1UPM - chains B and L of the 16 polymer chains in the assembly; structure by X-ray diffraction, 2.30 A resolution.

Chain B (and L):
Name: Ribulose bisphosphate carboxylase large chain
Organism: Spinacia oleracea
Notes: EC 4.1.1.39; chain L of this document is another copy of the same molecule, construct and numbering; everything in this record applies to it too
Reference sequence: P00875 (RBL_SPIOL); residue numbers follow UniProt; this construct covers 1-475
Sequence (475 residues; numbered 1 to 475; the number before each row is that of its first residue):
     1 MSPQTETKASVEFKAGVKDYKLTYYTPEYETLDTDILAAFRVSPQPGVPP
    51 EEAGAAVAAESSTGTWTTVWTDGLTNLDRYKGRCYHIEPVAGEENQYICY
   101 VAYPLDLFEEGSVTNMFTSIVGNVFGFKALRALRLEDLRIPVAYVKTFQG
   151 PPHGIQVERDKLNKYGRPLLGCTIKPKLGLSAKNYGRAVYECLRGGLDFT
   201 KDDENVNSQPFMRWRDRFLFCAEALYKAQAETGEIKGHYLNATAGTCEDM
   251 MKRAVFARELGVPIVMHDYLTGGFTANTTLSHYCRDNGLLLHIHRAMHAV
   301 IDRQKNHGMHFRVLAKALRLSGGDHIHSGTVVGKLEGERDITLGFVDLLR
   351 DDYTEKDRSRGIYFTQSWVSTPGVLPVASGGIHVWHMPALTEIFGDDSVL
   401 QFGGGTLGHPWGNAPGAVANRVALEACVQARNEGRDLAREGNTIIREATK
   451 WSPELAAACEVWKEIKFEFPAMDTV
Unresolved in the structure: 1-8
Modified / non-standard residues: K201 (lysine nz-carboxylic acid; KCX)
Curated features (UniProtKB/Swiss-Prot):
  - active site (Proton acceptor): K175, H294
  - binding site (substrate): T65, N123, T173, K177, E204, H294, R295, H327, K334, S379, G381, G403, G404
  - binding site (Mg(2+)): K201, D203, E204
  - site: K14 (Not N6-methylated), K334 (Transition state stabilizer)
  - modified residue: P3 (N-acetylproline), K201 (N6-carboxylysine)
Bound ions: Ca2+: K201, D203, E204 (together with 2-carboxyarabinitol-1,5-diphosphate)
Residues lining bound ligands:
  - 2-carboxyarabinitol-1,5-diphosphate (CAP), molecule 1: E60, T65, W66, N123
  - 2-carboxyarabinitol-1,5-diphosphate (CAP), molecule 2: T173, K175, K177, K201, D203, E204, H294, R295, H298, H327, K334, L335, S379, G380, G381, Q401, F402, G403, G404

Interface between chain B and chain L:
Inter-chain disulfides: C247(B)-C247(L)
Residue-residue contacts - 253 pairs, chain B then chain L:
  F13(B) with G408(L); H409(L); P410(L), hydrophobic
  A15(B) with G408(L)
  G16(B) with V461(L)
  V17(B) with I465(L), hydrophobic
  Q45(B) with F469(L); P470(L), hydrogen bond (side chain-backbone)
  E60(B) with K177(L); K334(L), salt bridge
  S62(B) with K177(L); L178(L)
  T63(B) with P176(L); K177(L), hydrogen bond (backbone-backbone); L178(L)
  G64(B) with K177(L)
  T65(B) with K175(L); K334(L), hydrogen bond; G404(L)
  W66(B) with K334(L); G381(L); I382(L); H383(L); G404(L); G405(L); W462(L)
  T67(B) with G404(L); W462(L), hydrogen bond
  T68(B) with G408(L)
  V69(B) with K175(L); P176(L); L407(L); G408(L)
  W70(B) with L407(L), hydrogen bond (backbone-backbone); G412(L); N413(L), hydrogen bond
  T71(B) with K175(L), hydrogen bond (side chain-backbone); P176(L); L180(L); L407(L)
  D72(B) with P176(L)
  L74(B) with N184(L)
  T75(B) with G179(L)
  Y80(B) with G179(L); F211(L)
  D106(B) with Q209(L); P210(L); F211(L)
  L107(B) with L178(L), hydrophobic; Q209(L), hydrogen bond (backbone-side chain)
  F108(B) with Q209(L); P210(L)
  E109(B) with N207(L); S208(L), hydrogen bond (side chain-backbone); Q209(L); R253(L), salt bridge
  E110(B) with P210(L); R213(L), salt bridge
  S112(B) with A244(L); G245(L)
  T114(B) with T243(L); A244(L); T271(L), hydrogen bond (side chain-backbone); G272(L)
  N115(B) with N205(L), hydrogen bond (side chain-backbone); N207(L), hydrogen bond; Q209(L)
  T118(B) with E204(L); N205(L); D268(L); T271(L), hydrogen bond
  S119(B) with L178(L); N205(L), hydrogen bond
  V121(B) with M297(L); V300(L), hydrophobic
  G122(B) with A296(L); M297(L), hydrogen bond (backbone-backbone)
  N123(B) with E204(L), hydrogen bond; H294(L); L335(L)
  F125(B) with A299(L); V300(L), hydrophobic; R303(L), hydrogen bond (backbone-side chain)
  G126(B) with A299(L); R303(L); L335(L); E336(L), hydrogen bond (backbone-backbone)
  F127(B) with R303(L), hydrogen bond (backbone-side chain); K334(L); L335(L)
  K128(B) with V331(L), hydrogen bond (side chain-backbone); V332(L); G333(L), hydrogen bond (side chain-backbone); K334(L), hydrogen bond (backbone-backbone); L335(L); E336(L); F467(L), hydrogen bond (side chain-backbone); F469(L)
  A129(B) with F469(L), hydrophobic
  L130(B) with R303(L), hydrogen bond (backbone-side chain)
  R131(B) with Q304(L); M472(L)
  A132(B) with Q304(L)
  K175(B) with T65(L); V69(L); T71(L), hydrogen bond (backbone-side chain)
  P176(B) with T63(L); V69(L); T71(L); D72(L)
  K177(B) with E60(L); S62(L); T63(L), hydrogen bond (backbone-backbone); G64(L)
  L178(B) with S62(L); T63(L); L107(L), hydrophobic; S119(L)
  G179(B) with T75(L); Y80(L)
  L180(B) with T71(L)
  N184(B) with L74(L)
  E204(B) with T118(L); N123(L), hydrogen bond
  N205(B) with N115(L), hydrogen bond (backbone-side chain); T118(L); S119(L), hydrogen bond
  N207(B) with E109(L); N115(L), hydrogen bond
  S208(B) with E109(L), hydrogen bond (backbone-side chain)
  Q209(B) with D106(L); L107(L), hydrogen bond (side chain-backbone); F108(L); E109(L); N115(L)
  P210(B) with D106(L); F108(L); E110(L)
  F211(B) with Y80(L); D106(L)
  R213(B) with E110(L), salt bridge
  T243(B) with T114(L)
  A244(B) with S112(L); T114(L); T275(L), hydrogen bond (backbone-side chain)
  G245(B) with S112(L), hydrogen bond (backbone-side chain); F274(L); T275(L); T278(L), hydrogen bond (backbone-side chain)
  T246(B) with T275(L); T278(L); T279(L)
  C247(B) with C247(L), disulfide; T275(L); A276(L), hydrophobic; T279(L), hydrogen bond (backbone-side chain)
  E248(B) with T279(L), hydrogen bond
  R253(B) with E109(L), salt bridge
  D268(B) with T118(L)
  T271(B) with T114(L), hydrogen bond (backbone-side chain); T118(L), hydrogen bond
  G272(B) with T114(L); G273(L); F274(L); T275(L), hydrogen bond (backbone-backbone)
  G273(B) with G272(L)
  F274(B) with G245(L); G272(L), hydrogen bond (backbone-backbone)
  T275(B) with A244(L), hydrogen bond (side chain-backbone); G245(L); T246(L); C247(L); G272(L), hydrogen bond (backbone-backbone); A276(L)
  A276(B) with C247(L), hydrophobic; T275(L)
  T278(B) with G245(L), hydrogen bond (side chain-backbone); T246(L)
  T279(B) with T246(L); C247(L), hydrogen bond (side chain-backbone); E248(L), hydrogen bond
  H294(B) with N123(L)
  A296(B) with G122(L)
  M297(B) with V121(L); G122(L), hydrogen bond (backbone-backbone); M309(L), hydrophobic
  A299(B) with F125(L); G126(L); H307(L), hydrogen bond (backbone-side chain)
  V300(B) with V121(L); F125(L), hydrophobic; I301(L), hydrophobic; H307(L); G308(L); M309(L), hydrophobic
  I301(B) with V300(L), hydrophobic; I301(L), hydrophobic
  R303(B) with F125(L), hydrogen bond (side chain-backbone); G126(L); F127(L), hydrogen bond (side chain-backbone); L130(L), hydrogen bond (side chain-backbone); H307(L)
  Q304(B) with R131(L); A132(L); H307(L), hydrogen bond
  H307(B) with A299(L), hydrogen bond (side chain-backbone); V300(L); R303(L); Q304(L), hydrogen bond
  G308(B) with V300(L)
  M309(B) with M297(L), hydrophobic; V300(L), hydrophobic
  V331(B) with K128(L), hydrogen bond (backbone-side chain)
  V332(B) with K128(L)
  G333(B) with K128(L), hydrogen bond (backbone-side chain)
  K334(B) with E60(L), salt bridge; T65(L), hydrogen bond; F127(L); K128(L), hydrogen bond (backbone-backbone)
  L335(B) with N123(L); G126(L); F127(L); K128(L)
  E336(B) with G126(L), hydrogen bond (backbone-backbone); K128(L)
  G381(B) with W66(L)
  I382(B) with W66(L)
  H383(B) with W66(L)
  G404(B) with T65(L); W66(L); T67(L)
  G405(B) with W66(L)
  L407(B) with V69(L); W70(L), hydrogen bond (backbone-backbone); T71(L)
  G408(B) with F13(L); A15(L); T68(L)
  H409(B) with F13(L)
  P410(B) with F13(L), hydrophobic
  G412(B) with W70(L)
  N413(B) with W70(L), hydrogen bond
  V461(B) with G16(L)
  W462(B) with W66(L); T67(L), hydrogen bond
  I465(B) with V17(L), hydrophobic
  F467(B) with K128(L), hydrogen bond (backbone-side chain)
  F469(B) with Q45(L); V48(L), hydrophobic; K128(L); A129(L), hydrophobic
  P470(B) with Q45(L), hydrogen bond (backbone-side chain)
  M472(B) with R131(L)
Also at the interface, not in a pair above, chain B (113 interface residues in all): V48, A59, S61, D249, H282, N306
Also at the interface, not in a pair above, chain L (114 interface residues in all): A59, S61, F117, D249, H282, N306

Summary:
The interface between chain B and chain L involves 113 residues on one side and 114 on the other, with 1
disulfide bond, 64 hydrogen bonds and 6 salt bridges. Polar pairs include E60(B)-K334(L), E109(B)-R253(L) and
E110(B)-R213(L). Ligands of chain B: 2-carboxyarabinitol-1,5-diphosphate.
Chain B and chain L are both Ribulose bisphosphate carboxylase large chain (Spinacia oleracea); the structure,
Activated spinach rubisco complexed with 2-carboxyarabinitol 2 bisphosphat and CA2+, was determined by X-ray
diffraction (same publication as 1UPP).
